Entry 6ISG (X-ray diffraction, 3.40 A resolution); this record covers chains A and D of the 3 polymer chains in the assembly.

# Chain A
Name: DNA polymerase
From: Thermococcus sp. 9oN-7
Notes: EC 2.7.7.7
UniProt: Q56366 (DPOL_THES9); residue numbers follow UniProt; this construct covers 1-775
Amino-acid sequence (783 residues; each row starts with the number of its first residue):
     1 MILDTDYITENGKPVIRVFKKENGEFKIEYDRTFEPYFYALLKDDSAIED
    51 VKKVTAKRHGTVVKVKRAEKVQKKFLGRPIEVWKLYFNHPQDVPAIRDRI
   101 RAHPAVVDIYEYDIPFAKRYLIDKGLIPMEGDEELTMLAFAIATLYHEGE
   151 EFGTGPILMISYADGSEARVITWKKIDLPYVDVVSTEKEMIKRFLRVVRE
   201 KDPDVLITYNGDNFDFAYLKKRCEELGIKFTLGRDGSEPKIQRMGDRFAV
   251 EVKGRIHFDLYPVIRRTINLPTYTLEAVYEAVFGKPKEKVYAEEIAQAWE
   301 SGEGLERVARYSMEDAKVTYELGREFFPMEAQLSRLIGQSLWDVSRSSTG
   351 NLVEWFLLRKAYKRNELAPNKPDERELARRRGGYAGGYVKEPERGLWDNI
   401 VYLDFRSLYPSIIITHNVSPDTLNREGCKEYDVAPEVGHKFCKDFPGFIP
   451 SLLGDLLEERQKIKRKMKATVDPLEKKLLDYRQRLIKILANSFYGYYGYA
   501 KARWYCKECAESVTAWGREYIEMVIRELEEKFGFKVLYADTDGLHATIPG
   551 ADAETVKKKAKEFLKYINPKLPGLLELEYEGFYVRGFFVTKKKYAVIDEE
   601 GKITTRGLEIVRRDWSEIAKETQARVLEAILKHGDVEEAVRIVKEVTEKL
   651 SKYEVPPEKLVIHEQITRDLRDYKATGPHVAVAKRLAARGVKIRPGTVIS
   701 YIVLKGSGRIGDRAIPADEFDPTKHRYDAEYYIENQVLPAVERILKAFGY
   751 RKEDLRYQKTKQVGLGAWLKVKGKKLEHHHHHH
Not modelled in the structure: 755-783
Construct notes: engineered mutation Ala-141 (Asp in Q56366), Ala-143 (Glu in Q56366), Leu-485 (Ala in Q56366); expression tag (776-783)
Disulfide bonds: Cys-428/Cys-442, Cys-506/Cys-509
Residues lining bound ligands: pyrophosphate (PPV): Arg-460, Gln-461, Lys-464, Lys-487
Reported in the primary citation:
  - mutagenesis - Y409A: decreased catalytic activity (esterase activity)
  - mutagenesis - D542E: increased catalytic activity (esterase activity)
  - catalytic residues: Tyr-409, Asp-542 (proposed by the authors, not directly observed)
  - mutagenesis - Y409A, D542E: decreased catalytic activity on dATP
  - mutagenesis - Y409A, D542E: decreased catalytic activity on 3'-AL
  - mutagenesis - D542E: increased catalytic activity on 3'-ester bond

# Chain D
Molecule: 18-nt DNA strand
Sequence (18 nucleotides; row label = number of the first residue in the row):
     1 GACGGTAAGCAGTCCGCG
Not modelled in the structure: 17-18
Ion coordination: Ca2+ near DG4 (its only coordinating residue here)

# How chain A and chain D interact
Residue-residue contacts (36; chain A residue first):
  Ser-348(A) / DG1(D)  sugar contact
  Thr-349(A) / DA2(D)  hydrogen bond to the base
  Gly-350(A) / DA2(D)  base contact
  Gly-383(A) / DG4(D)  phosphate contact
  Tyr-384(A) / DC3(D)  phosphate contact
  Tyr-384(A) / DG4(D)  sugar contact
  Ala-385(A) / DG4(D)  phosphate contact
  Ala-385(A) / DG5(D)  phosphate contact
  Gly-386(A) / DG4(D)  hydrogen bond to the phosphate
  Gly-386(A) / DG5(D)  hydrogen bond to the phosphate
  Gly-387(A) / DG5(D)  sugar contact
  Ser-492(A) / DA2(D)  hydrogen bond to the base
  Tyr-494(A) / DC3(D)  sugar contact
  Gly-495(A) / DC3(D)  sugar contact
  Gly-498(A) / DC3(D)  sugar contact
  Tyr-499(A) / DA2(D)  sugar contact
  Tyr-499(A) / DC3(D)  sugar contact
  Thr-590(A) / DA7(D)  sugar contact
  Thr-590(A) / DA8(D)  phosphate contact
  Lys-591(A) / DT6(D)  salt bridge to the phosphate
  Lys-591(A) / DA7(D)  sugar contact
  Lys-592(A) / DG4(D)  base contact
  Lys-592(A) / DG5(D)  base contact
  Lys-592(A) / DT6(D)  sugar contact
  Lys-593(A) / DA7(D)  phosphate contact
  Trp-615(A) / DG9(D)  sugar contact
  Thr-676(A) / DA11(D)  sugar contact
  Pro-678(A) / DC10(D)  phosphate contact
  Arg-709(A) / DA11(D)  phosphate contact
  Ile-710(A) / DA11(D)  hydrogen bond to the phosphate
  Gly-711(A) / DA11(D)  hydrogen bond to the phosphate
  Tyr-731(A) / DC10(D)  hydrogen bond to the phosphate
  Asn-735(A) / DC10(D)  phosphate contact
  Pro-739(A) / DG9(D)  phosphate contact
  Arg-743(A) / DA8(D)  hydrogen bond to the phosphate
  Arg-743(A) / DG9(D)  salt bridge to the phosphate
Other interface residues (no listed pair), chain A (30 interface residues in all): Val-389, Glu-391, Asn-491

# Overview
The interface between chain A and chain D involves 30 residues on one side and 11 on the other; the contacts
include 8 hydrogen bonds and 2 salt bridges. Polar pairs include Thr-349(A)/DA2(D), Ser-492(A)/DA2(D) and
Gly-386(A)/DG4(D). From the paper: catalytic residues Tyr-409(A) and Asp-542(A); Y409A and D542E of chain A
reduce catalytic activity on dATP.
Chain A is DNA polymerase (Thermococcus sp. 9oN-7) and chain D is an 18-nt DNA strand; the structure,
Structure of 9N-I DNA polymerase incorporation with dG in the active site, was determined by X-ray
diffraction, deposited together with 6IS7, 6ISF, 6ISH and 6ISI.
